PDB entry 6E10 | electron microscopy, 4.16 A resolution (low resolution: residue-level contacts below are approximate; hydrogen-bond / salt-bridge calls are withheld) | chains d and D of the 28 polymer chains in the assembly

Chain d:
Protein: Translocon component PTEX150
Source organism: Plasmodium falciparum
UniProt: Q8ILA1 (Q8ILA1_PLAF7); residues 668-823 carry their UniProt numbers (156 of 207 residues fall inside the UniProt entry; the rest is not from it)
Sequence (207 residues; numbered 668 to 874; the number before each row is that of its first residue; X marks 51 residues of unknown identity (built as UNK)):
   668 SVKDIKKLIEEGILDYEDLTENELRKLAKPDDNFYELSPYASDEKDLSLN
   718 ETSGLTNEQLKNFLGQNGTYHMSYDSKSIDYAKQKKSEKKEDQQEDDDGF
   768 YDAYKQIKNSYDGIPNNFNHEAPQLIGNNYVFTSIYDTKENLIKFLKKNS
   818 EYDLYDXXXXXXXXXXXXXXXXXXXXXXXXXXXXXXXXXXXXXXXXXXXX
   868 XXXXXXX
Unresolved in the structure: 824-874

Chain D:
Protein: Exported protein 2
Source organism: Plasmodium falciparum
UniProt: Q8IKC8 (Q8IKC8_PLAF7); numbering as in UniProt (aligned over 1-287)
Sequence (287 residues; row label = number of the first residue in the row):
     1 MKVSYIFSFFLLFFVYKNTNTVVCDNGYGDLAATSALTTVIKDPISLTIK
    51 DIYEHGVKNPFTKIIHKLKKFIRYRKVLRWSRMWWVLLVREIVGDNTIEK
   101 KTEKALREIWDQCTIAVYNNTLNAVESKPLLFLHGILNECRNNFATKLRQ
   151 DPSLIVAKIDQIIKSQIYRFWVSEPYLKIGRSHTLYTHITPDAVPQLPKE
   201 CTLKHLSSYMEEKLKSMESKKNIESGKYEFDVDSSETDSTKDDGKPDDDD
   251 DDDDNFDDDDNFDDDTVEEEDASGDLFKNEKKDENKE
Unresolved in the structure: 1-26, 236-287
Disulfide bonds: Cys-113/Cys-140

Interface between chain d and chain D:
Residue-residue contacts (51):
  Lys-696(d) with Glu-174(D)
  Pro-697(d) with Glu-174(D)
  Phe-701(d) with Arg-169(D); Phe-170(D); Ser-173(D)
  Tyr-702(d) with Phe-170(D); Cys-201(D)
  Glu-703(d) with Arg-169(D)
  Leu-704(d) with Glu-200(D); His-205(D); Leu-206(D); Tyr-209(D)
  Ser-705(d) with Ser-165(D)
  Pro-706(d) with Ser-165(D); Leu-206(D)
  Ala-708(d) with Lys-164(D); Gln-166(D)
  Asp-713(d) with His-134(D)
  Ser-715(d) with His-134(D)
  Ser-777(d) with Lys-128(D); Leu-131(D)
  Tyr-778(d) with Lys-128(D)
  Gly-780(d) with Lys-128(D); Leu-130(D)
  Ile-781(d) with Leu-131(D)
  Pro-782(d) with Leu-130(D); His-134(D); Tyr-168(D)
  Asn-784(d) with Gln-166(D)
  Phe-785(d) with Leu-130(D); Gln-166(D); Tyr-168(D); Arg-169(D)
  Asn-786(d) with Gln-166(D)
  His-787(d) with Gln-166(D); Arg-169(D)
  Ala-789(d) with Leu-130(D)
  Pro-790(d) with Pro-129(D); Leu-130(D); Val-172(D)
  Gln-791(d) with Ser-127(D)
  Leu-792(d) with Glu-126(D); Ser-127(D)
  Asn-795(d) with Arg-181(D)
  Tyr-797(d) with Trp-80(D); Glu-126(D); Leu-177(D); Arg-181(D)
  Phe-799(d) with Val-172(D); Glu-174(D); Leu-177(D)
Other interface residues (no listed pair), chain d (30 interface residues in all): Tyr-707, Asp-779, Asn-783
Other interface residues (no listed pair), chain D (26 interface residues in all): Asn-123, Met-210

In short:
30 residues of chain d and 26 residues of chain D are in contact.
Here chain d is Translocon component PTEX150 and chain D is Exported protein 2, both from Plasmodium
falciparum. Entry 6E10 (PTEX Core Complex in the Engaged (Extended) State) was determined by electron
microscopy, deposited together with 6E11.
